6ZDZ - chains A and B; structure by X-ray diffraction, 2.15 A resolution.

# Chain A (and B)
Protein: alcohol dehydrogenase
Source organism: Comamonas sp. 26
Notes: chain B of this document is another copy of the same molecule, construct and numbering; everything in this record applies to it too
Reference sequence: A0A2G6ZQ46 (A0A2G6ZQ46_9BURK); residue numbers follow UniProt; this construct covers 1-262
Amino-acid sequence (270 residues; row label = number of the first residue in the row):
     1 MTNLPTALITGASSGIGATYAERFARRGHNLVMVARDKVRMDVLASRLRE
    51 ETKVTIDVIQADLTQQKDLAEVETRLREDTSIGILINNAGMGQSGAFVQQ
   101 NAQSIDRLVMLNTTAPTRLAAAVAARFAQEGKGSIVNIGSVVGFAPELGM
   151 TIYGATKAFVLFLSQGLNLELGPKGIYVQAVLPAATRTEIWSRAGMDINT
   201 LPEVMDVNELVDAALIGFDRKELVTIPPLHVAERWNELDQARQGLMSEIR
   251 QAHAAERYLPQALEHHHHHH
Disordered / not traced: 1, 187-201, 260-270 (chain B: 1, 186-201, 260-270)
Construct notes: conflict Val39 (Ala in A0A2G6ZQ46), Lys67 (Glu in A0A2G6ZQ46), Val204 (Leu in A0A2G6ZQ46), Val231 (Ile in A0A2G6ZQ46), Leu259 (Gln in A0A2G6ZQ46); expression tag (263-270)
From the paper describing this entry:
  - catalytic residues: Ser140, Tyr153 (proposed by the authors, not directly observed)
  - specificity-determining residues: Gly92, Leu148 (proposed by the authors, not directly observed)

# Chain A / chain B interface
Pairs across the interface (173):
  Glu73(A) with Ala102(B)
  Ala96(A) with Glu170(B)
  Phe97(A) with Thr117(B); Ala120(B); Ala121(B), hydrophobic; Ala124(B), hydrophobic; Leu167(B), hydrophobic; Glu170(B), hydrogen bond (backbone-side chain)
  Ala102(A) with Glu73(B); Arg118(B)
  Ile105(A) with Thr117(B); Arg118(B); Ala121(B), hydrophobic
  Asp106(A) with Gln66(B); Thr114(B); Arg118(B), salt bridge
  Val109(A) with Val109(B), hydrophobic; Thr113(B); Thr114(B)
  Thr113(A) with Val109(B)
  Thr114(A) with Asp106(B); Val109(B)
  Thr117(A) with Phe97(B); Ile105(B); Ile152(B)
  Arg118(A) with Ala102(B); Ile105(B); Asp106(B), salt bridge
  Ala120(A) with Phe97(B)
  Ala121(A) with Phe97(B); Ile105(B), hydrophobic
  Ala124(A) with Phe97(B), hydrophobic
  Val141(A) with Met246(B)
  Val142(A) with Phe162(B)
  Gly143(A) with Phe162(B)
  Phe144(A) with Arg242(B), hydrogen bond (backbone-side chain); Leu245(B), hydrophobic; Met246(B), hydrophobic
  Ala145(A) with Phe162(B); Arg242(B); Met246(B), hydrophobic
  Pro146(A) with Phe162(B); Gln165(B); Gly166(B); Leu169(B); Arg242(B)
  Glu147(A) with Leu169(B); Arg242(B), salt bridge; Gln243(B)
  Thr151(A) with Phe162(B); Leu163(B); Gly166(B); Leu167(B); Glu170(B), hydrogen bond
  Ile152(A) with Thr117(B)
  Gly154(A) with Phe162(B)
  Ala155(A) with Phe159(B); Phe162(B)
  Thr156(A) with Phe159(B)
  Phe159(A) with Ala155(B); Thr156(B)
  Phe162(A) with Val142(B); Gly143(B); Ala145(B); Pro146(B); Thr151(B); Gly154(B); Ala155(B)
  Leu163(A) with Thr151(B)
  Gln165(A) with Pro146(B)
  Gly166(A) with Pro146(B); Thr151(B)
  Leu167(A) with Phe97(B), hydrophobic; Thr151(B)
  Leu169(A) with Pro146(B); Glu147(B)
  Glu170(A) with Ala96(B); Phe97(B), hydrogen bond (side chain-backbone); Thr151(B), hydrogen bond
  Lys174(A) with Val98(B)
  Ala184(A) with Gln251(B)
  Ala185(A) with Gln251(B)
  Glu203(A) with Ala252(B)
  Val204(A) with Gln251(B); Ala252(B)
  Met205(A) with Gln251(B), hydrogen bond (backbone-backbone); Ala252(B); His253(B); Ala254(B)
  Glu209(A) with His253(B), salt bridge; Ala254(B), hydrogen bond (side chain-backbone)
  Ala213(A) with Ala254(B), hydrophobic; Tyr258(B), hydrophobic
  Ile216(A) with Tyr258(B), hydrophobic
  Arg220(A) with Arg257(B), hydrogen bond (side chain-backbone)
  Glu222(A) with Tyr258(B), hydrogen bond
  Thr225(A) with Tyr258(B)
  Ile226(A) with Arg257(B), hydrogen bond (backbone-side chain); Tyr258(B)
  Pro227(A) with Ala254(B); Ala255(B), hydrogen bond (backbone-backbone); Tyr258(B), hydrophobic
  Pro228(A) with Glu248(B); Ile249(B); Arg250(B), hydrogen bond (backbone-backbone)
  Leu229(A) with Leu245(B); Glu248(B); Ile249(B), hydrophobic; Ala255(B); Arg257(B), hydrogen bond (backbone-side chain)
  His230(A) with Glu248(B), salt bridge; Arg250(B), hydrogen bond; Arg257(B), hydrogen bond (backbone-side chain)
  Val231(A) with Glu248(B)
  Ala232(A) with Arg257(B)
  Arg234(A) with Gly244(B); Leu245(B); Glu248(B), salt bridge
  Trp235(A) with Leu245(B), hydrophobic
  Leu238(A) with Leu238(B), hydrophobic; Ala241(B), hydrophobic; Arg242(B); Leu245(B), hydrophobic
  Ala241(A) with Leu238(B); Ala241(B), hydrophobic
  Arg242(A) with Phe144(B), hydrogen bond (side chain-backbone); Pro146(B); Glu147(B), salt bridge; Leu238(B)
  Gln243(A) with Glu147(B), hydrogen bond
  Gly244(A) with Arg234(B)
  Leu245(A) with Phe144(B), hydrophobic; Leu229(B); Arg234(B); Trp235(B), hydrophobic; Leu238(B), hydrophobic
  Met246(A) with Val141(B); Phe144(B), hydrophobic; Ala145(B), hydrophobic
  Glu248(A) with Pro228(B); Leu229(B); His230(B), salt bridge; Val231(B); Arg234(B), salt bridge
  Ile249(A) with Pro228(B); Leu229(B), hydrophobic
  Arg250(A) with Pro228(B), hydrogen bond (backbone-backbone); His230(B)
  Gln251(A) with Ala184(B); Ala185(B); Val204(B); Met205(B), hydrogen bond (backbone-backbone)
  Ala252(A) with Val204(B); Met205(B)
  His253(A) with Met205(B); Glu209(B), salt bridge
  Ala254(A) with Met205(B); Glu209(B), hydrogen bond (backbone-side chain); Ala213(B), hydrophobic; Pro227(B)
  Ala255(A) with Pro227(B), hydrogen bond (backbone-backbone); Leu229(B)
  Arg257(A) with Arg220(B), hydrogen bond (backbone-side chain); Ile226(B), hydrogen bond (side chain-backbone); Leu229(B), hydrogen bond (side chain-backbone); His230(B); Ala232(B)
  Tyr258(A) with Ala213(B); Ile216(B), hydrophobic; Glu222(B), hydrogen bond; Thr225(B); Ile226(B); Pro227(B), hydrophobic
Also at the interface, not in a pair above, chain A (80 interface residues in all): Gln66, Val98, Gly149, Met150, Ala158, Leu171, Gly217, Glu237
Also at the interface, not in a pair above, chain B (80 interface residues in all): Gln100, Gly149, Met150, Ala158, Leu171, Glu203, Gly217, Glu237

# Overview
Chain A and chain B each contribute 80 residues to their interface, with 25 hydrogen bonds and 10 salt
bridges. Polar contacts include Asp106(A)-Arg118(B), Glu147(A)-Arg242(B) and Glu209(A)-His253(B). From the
paper: catalytic residues Ser140(A) and Tyr153(A); specificity determinants Gly92(A) and Leu148(A).
Both chains are alcohol dehydrogenase (Comamonas sp. 26). Entry 6ZDZ (Tetragonal crystal structure of the
bulky-bulky ketone specific alcohol dehydrogenase from Comamonas testosteroni) was determined by X-ray
diffraction, deposited together with 6ZE0.
